Entry 3KAL (X-ray diffraction, 1.90 A resolution); this record covers chains A and B.

# Chain A (and B)
Name: homoglutathione synthetase
Organism: Glycine max
Notes: EC 6.3.2.23; chain B of this document is another copy of the same molecule, construct and numbering; everything in this record applies to it too
UniProt: Q9M426 (Q9M426_SOYBN); residue numbers follow UniProt; this construct covers 1-499
Sequence (499 residues; numbered 1 to 499; the number before each row is that of its first residue):
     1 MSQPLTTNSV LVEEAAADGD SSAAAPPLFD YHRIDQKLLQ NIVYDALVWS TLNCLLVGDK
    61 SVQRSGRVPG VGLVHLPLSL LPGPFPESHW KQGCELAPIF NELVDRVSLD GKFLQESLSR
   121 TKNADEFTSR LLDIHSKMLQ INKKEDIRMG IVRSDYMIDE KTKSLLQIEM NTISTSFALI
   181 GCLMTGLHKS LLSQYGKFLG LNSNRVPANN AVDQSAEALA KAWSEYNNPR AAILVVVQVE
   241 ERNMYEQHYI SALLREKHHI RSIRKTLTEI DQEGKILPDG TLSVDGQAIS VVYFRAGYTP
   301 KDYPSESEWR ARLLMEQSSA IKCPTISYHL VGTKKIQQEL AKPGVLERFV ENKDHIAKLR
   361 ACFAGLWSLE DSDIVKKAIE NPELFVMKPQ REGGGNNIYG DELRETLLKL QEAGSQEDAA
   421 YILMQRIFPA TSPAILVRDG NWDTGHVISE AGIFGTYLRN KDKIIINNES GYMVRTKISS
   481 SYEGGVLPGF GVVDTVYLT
Unresolved in the structure: 1-24, 412-416 (chain B: 1-24, 410-416)
Bound ions: Mg2+ site 1: Glu169, Asn171, Glu392 (together with ADP, sulfate ion); Mg2+ site 2: Glu169 (together with ADP, sulfate ion); Mg2+ site 3: Met170, Gly332, Glu392
Ligand contacts:
  - ADP (adenosine-5'-diphosphate): Met157, Ile168, Glu169, Asn171, Lys334, Val386, Lys388, Arg391, Glu392, Gly393, Gly394, Asn396, Asn397, Tyr399, Met424, Gln425, Arg426, Ile427, Glu450, Arg475, Lys477, Tyr482
  - D-gamma-glutamyl-L-cysteinyl-beta-alanine (HGS), molecule 1: Trp49, Asn53, Leu179, Cys182, Leu183, Gly186, Asn209, Asn210, Val212, Asp213, Tyr249
  - D-gamma-glutamyl-L-cysteinyl-beta-alanine (HGS), molecule 2: Arg153, Asn171, Ile173, Ser174, Thr175, Ser176, Phe177, Gln238, Glu241, Asn243, Arg295, Tyr298, Glu392, Gly393, Arg475, Gly484, Gly485, Val486, Leu487, Pro488

# How chain A and chain B interact
Contacting residue pairs (53):
  Lys37(A) - Asp285(B)  salt bridge
  Tyr44(A) - Arg67(B)
  Tyr44(A) - Pro69(B)  hydrophobic
  Tyr44(A) - His248(B)  hydrogen bond
  Tyr44(A) - Arg264(B)  hydrogen bond
  Leu47(A) - Pro69(B)
  Val48(A) - Pro69(B)  hydrophobic
  Val48(A) - His248(B)
  Thr51(A) - Cys54(B)  hydrogen bond (backbone-side chain)
  Thr51(A) - Gly70(B)  hydrogen bond (side chain-backbone)
  Thr51(A) - Leu73(B)
  Thr51(A) - Tyr245(B)
  Leu52(A) - Cys54(B)  hydrophobic
  Leu52(A) - Tyr245(B)
  Leu52(A) - His248(B)
  Cys54(A) - Thr51(B)  hydrogen bond (side chain-backbone)
  Cys54(A) - Leu52(B)  hydrophobic
  Leu56(A) - Leu56(B)  hydrophobic
  Leu56(A) - Leu73(B)  hydrophobic
  Arg64(A) - Asp439(B)  hydrogen bond (side chain-backbone)
  Arg64(A) - Gly440(B)
  Arg64(A) - Asn441(B)  hydrogen bond
  Arg67(A) - Tyr44(B)
  Val68(A) - Gly440(B)
  Pro69(A) - Tyr44(B)  hydrophobic
  Pro69(A) - Leu47(B)
  Pro69(A) - Val48(B)  hydrophobic
  Gly70(A) - Leu47(B)
  Gly70(A) - Thr51(B)  hydrogen bond (backbone-side chain)
  Gly70(A) - Val74(B)
  Gly70(A) - His75(B)  hydrogen bond (backbone-backbone)
  Val71(A) - Asp439(B)
  Val71(A) - Gly440(B)
  Gly72(A) - Leu73(B)  hydrogen bond (backbone-backbone)
  Leu73(A) - Thr51(B)
  Leu73(A) - Leu56(B)  hydrophobic
  Leu73(A) - Gly72(B)  hydrogen bond (backbone-backbone)
  Leu73(A) - Leu73(B)  hydrogen bond (backbone-backbone)
  Val74(A) - Gly70(B)
  His75(A) - Gly70(B)  hydrogen bond (backbone-backbone)
  Ser190(A) - Arg255(B)  hydrogen bond
  Tyr245(A) - Thr51(B)
  Tyr245(A) - Leu52(B)
  His248(A) - Tyr44(B)  hydrogen bond
  His248(A) - Val48(B)
  His248(A) - Leu52(B)
  Arg264(A) - Tyr44(B)  hydrogen bond
  Asp285(A) - Lys37(B)  salt bridge
  Asp439(A) - Arg64(B)  salt bridge
  Asp439(A) - Val71(B)
  Gly440(A) - Arg64(B)  hydrogen bond (backbone-side chain)
  Gly440(A) - Val71(B)
  Asn441(A) - Arg64(B)
Interface residues without a listed pair, chain A (30 interface residues in all): Met244, Tyr249, Ala252, Arg255
Interface residues without a listed pair, chain B (30 interface residues in all): Val68, Ser190, Met244, Tyr249, Ala252

# In short
The chain A/chain B interface involves 30 residues from each chain, with 17 hydrogen bonds and 3 salt bridges.
Among the polar pairs are Lys37(A)-Asp285(B), Asp439(A)-Arg64(B) and Tyr44(A)-His248(B). Ligands of chain A:
ADP and D-gamma-glutamyl-L-cysteinyl-beta-alanine. Glu169(A), Asn171(A) and Glu392(A) coordinate Mg2+ site 1.
Both chains are homoglutathione synthetase (Glycine max). Entry 3KAL (Structure of homoglutathione synthetase
from Glycine max in closed conformation with homoglutathione, ADP, a sulfate ion ...) was determined by X-ray
diffraction, deposited together with 3KAJ and 3KAK.
